PDB entry 1KC1 | X-ray diffraction, 2.60 A resolution | chain A

Chain A:
Protein: dTDP-glucose oxidoreductase
Organism: Salmonella typhimurium
Notes: EC 1.1.1.133
UniProtKB: P26392 (RFBD_SALTY); residue numbers follow UniProt; this construct covers 1-299
Sequence (299 residues; each row starts with the number of its first residue):
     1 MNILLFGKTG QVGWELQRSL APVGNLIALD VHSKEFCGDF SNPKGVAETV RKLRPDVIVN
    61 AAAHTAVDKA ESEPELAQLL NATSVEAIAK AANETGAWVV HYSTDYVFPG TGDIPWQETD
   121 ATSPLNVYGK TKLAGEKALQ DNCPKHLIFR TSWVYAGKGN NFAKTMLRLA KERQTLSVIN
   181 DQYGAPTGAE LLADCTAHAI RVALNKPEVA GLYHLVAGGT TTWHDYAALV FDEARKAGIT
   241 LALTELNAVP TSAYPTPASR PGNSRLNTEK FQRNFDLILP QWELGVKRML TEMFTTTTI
Not modelled in the structure: 299
Small-molecule neighbours: NADPH (NDP; NADPH dihydro-nicotinamide-adenine-dinucleotide phosphate): G7, T9, G10, Q11, V12, V31, G38, D39, F40, S41, A61, A62, A63, T65, L80, Y102, S103, T104, Y128, K132, T151, S152, W153, V154
Swiss-Prot annotation at these positions:
  - active site: Y128 (Proton donor/acceptor)
  - binding site (NADH): G10 to V12, D30, D39, F40, A63 to T65, Y128, K132
  - binding site (NADPH): Q11, V12, D39, F40, A63 to T65, Y102, Y128, K132
  - binding site (dTDP-beta-L-rhamnose): T104, D105, W153
  - site: T104 (Could provide a fine-tuning to achieve optimal pKa matching between active site and substrate)

Overview:
Chain A binds NADPH. From UniProt: active-site residue Y128, 11 NADH-binding residues, 10 NADPH-binding
residues and 3 dTDP-beta-L-rhamnose-binding residues.
Chain A is dTDP-glucose oxidoreductase (Salmonella typhimurium); the structure, Crystal structure of
dTDP-6-deoxy-L-lyxo-4-hexulose reductase (RmlD) in complex with NADPH, was determined by X-ray diffraction
(same publication as 1N2S, 1KBZ and 1KC3).
